1IDE - chain A; structure by X-ray diffraction, 2.50 A resolution.

== Chain A ==
Molecule: Isocitrate dehydrogenase
From: Escherichia coli
Notes: EC 1.1.1.42
Reference sequence: P08200 (IDH_ECOLI); residues 1-416 here = UniProt positions 1-416
Amino-acid sequence (416 residues; numbered 1 to 416; the number before each row is that of its first residue):
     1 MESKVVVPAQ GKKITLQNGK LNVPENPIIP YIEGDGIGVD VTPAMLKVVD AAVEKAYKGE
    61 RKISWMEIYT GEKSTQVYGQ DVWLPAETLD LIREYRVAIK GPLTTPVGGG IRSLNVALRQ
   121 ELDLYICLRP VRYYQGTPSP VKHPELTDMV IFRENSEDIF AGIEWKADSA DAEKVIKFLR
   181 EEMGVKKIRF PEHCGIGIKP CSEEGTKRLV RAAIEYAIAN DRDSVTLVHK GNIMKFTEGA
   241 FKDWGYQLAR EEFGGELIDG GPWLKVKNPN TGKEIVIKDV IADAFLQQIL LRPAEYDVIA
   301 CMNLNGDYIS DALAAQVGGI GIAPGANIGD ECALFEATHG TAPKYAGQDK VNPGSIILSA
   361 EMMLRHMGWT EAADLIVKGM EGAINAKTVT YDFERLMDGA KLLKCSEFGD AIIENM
Not modelled in the structure: 1-2
Sequence notes: engineered mutation Phe-160 (Tyr in P08200)
Metal / ion sites: Mg2+: Asp-283, Asp-307 (together with isocitric acid)
Ligand contacts:
  - isocitric acid (ICT): Asn-115, Val-116, Arg-119, Arg-129, Arg-153, Phe-160, Lys-230, Asn-232, Ile-233, Asp-283, Asp-307
  - NADP (NAP; NADP nicotinamide-adenine-dinucleotide phosphate): Ile-37, Gly-101, Pro-102, Leu-103, Thr-104, Thr-105, Asn-115, Ala-284, Ile-320, Gly-321, Ala-337, Thr-338, His-339, Gly-340, Thr-341, Ala-342, Pro-343, Tyr-345, Val-351, Asn-352, Tyr-391, Asp-392
From the paper describing this entry:
  - mutagenesis - Y160F: decreased catalytic activity on isocitric acid
  - mutagenesis - Y160F: unchanged binding to isocitric acid
  - binding site for NADP: Thr-104, Asn-115
  - conformationally variable residues (side-chain flip): Thr-104, Asn-115
  - mutagenesis - Y160F: decreased catalytic activity on hydride transfer from isocitrate
  - mutagenesis - Y160F: unchanged binding to isocitrate

== Summary ==
Bound to chain A: isocitric acid and NADP. The Mg2+ site is built by Asp-283 and Asp-307. The paper reports a
binding site for NADP at Thr-104 and Asn-115; Y160F reduces catalytic activity on isocitric acid.
Chain A is Isocitrate dehydrogenase (Escherichia coli); the structure, Isocitrate dehydrogenase Y160F mutant
steady-state intermediate complex (laue determination), was determined by X-ray diffraction together with
1IDC, 1IDD and 1IDF from the same study.
